PDB entry 7CGD | X-ray diffraction, 2.06 A resolution | chain A

# Chain A
Molecule: Malate dehydrogenase
From: Escherichia coli K-12
Notes: EC 1.1.1.37
UniProtKB: P61889 (MDH_ECOLI); residue numbers follow UniProt; this construct covers 1-312
Chain sequence (312 residues; each row starts with the number of its first residue):
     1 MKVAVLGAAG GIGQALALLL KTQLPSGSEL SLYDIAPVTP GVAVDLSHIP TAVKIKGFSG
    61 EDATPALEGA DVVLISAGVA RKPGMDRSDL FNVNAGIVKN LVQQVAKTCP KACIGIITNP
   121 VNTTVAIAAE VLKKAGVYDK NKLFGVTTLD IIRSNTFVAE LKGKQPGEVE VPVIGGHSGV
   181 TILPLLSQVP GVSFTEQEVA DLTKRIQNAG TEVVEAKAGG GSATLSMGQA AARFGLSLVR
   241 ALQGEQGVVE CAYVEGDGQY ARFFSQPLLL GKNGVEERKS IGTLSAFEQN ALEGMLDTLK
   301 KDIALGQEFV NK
Disordered / not traced: 79-89, 312
Sequence notes: engineered mutation Gln307 (Glu in P61889)
Metal / ion sites: silver ion site 1 near Cys109 (its only coordinating residue here); silver ion site 2: Lys111, Cys113; silver ion site 3: Cys113, Lys142; silver ion site 4: Val173, Cys251; silver ion site 5: His177, Met227; silver ion site 6 near Cys251 (its only coordinating residue here)
Swiss-Prot annotation at these positions:
  - active site: His177 (Proton acceptor)
  - binding site (NAD(+)): Gly7 to Gly13, Asp34, Asn94, Ile117 to Asn119, Met227
  - binding site (substrate): Arg81, Arg87, Asn119, Arg153
  - natural variant: Asp71 (D71N: In strain: EC47, EC49 and 2 more), Ala106 (A106S: In strain: ECOR 27 and RT082), Ala209 (A209P: In strain: MB001D), Ala218 (A218R: In strain: A8190, E2666-74 and 18 more), Ala232 (A232T: In strain: ECO R37), Val249 (V249I: In strain: RT083), Gln289 (Q289K: In strain: EC35, EC38 and 5 more), Asn290 (N290S: In strain: E2666-74, ECOR 27 and 4 more), Ala291 (A291S: In strain: EC35), Gly294 (G294A: In strain: ECOR 45), Asp297 (D297N: In strain: E830587)
  - mutagenesis: Arg153 (R153C: Loss of interaction with substrate)
Reported in the primary citation:
  - silver ion coordination: Thr108, Cys109, Lys111, Cys113, Lys142, Val173, His177, Met227, Cys251
  - silver ion coordination through a water molecule: Ile117, Val146
  - conformationally variable residues (side-chain flip): His177
  - mutagenesis - C109S, C109S/C113S/H177S/C251S, C113S (Kd of 9.71 +/- 2.75 uM), C251S: decreased binding to silver ion
  - mutagenesis - C109S/C113S/M227S/C251S: abolished binding to silver ion
  - mutagenesis - C109S, C113S, C251S: unchanged catalytic activity
  - mutagenesis - M227S: decreased catalytic activity
  - mutagenesis - H177S: abolished catalytic activity
  - catalytic residues: His177 (citing earlier work)

# In short
Lys111 and Cys113 form the silver ion site 2. UniProt lists active-site residue His177, 13 NAD+-binding
residues, 4 substrate-binding residues and one mutagenesis site. The paper reports the catalytic residue
His177; C109S, C109S/C113S/H177S/C251S and C113S, among others, reduce binding to silver ion; 7 substitutions
were tested in all.
Chain A is Malate dehydrogenase (Escherichia coli K-12); the structure, Silver-bound E.coli malate
dehydrogenase, was determined by X-ray diffraction (same publication as 7CGC and 5Z3W).
